7YF0 - chains B and a of the 22 polymer chains in the assembly; structure by electron microscopy, 3.40 A resolution.

Chain B (and a):
Protein: RNA helicase
Organism: Mammalian orthoreovirus 3
Notes: EC 3.6.4.13; chain a of this document is another copy of the same molecule, construct and numbering; everything in this record applies to it too
UniProtKB: C9E874 (C9E874_9REOV); numbering as in UniProt (aligned over 1-1275)
Chain sequence (1275 residues; row label = number of the first residue in the row):
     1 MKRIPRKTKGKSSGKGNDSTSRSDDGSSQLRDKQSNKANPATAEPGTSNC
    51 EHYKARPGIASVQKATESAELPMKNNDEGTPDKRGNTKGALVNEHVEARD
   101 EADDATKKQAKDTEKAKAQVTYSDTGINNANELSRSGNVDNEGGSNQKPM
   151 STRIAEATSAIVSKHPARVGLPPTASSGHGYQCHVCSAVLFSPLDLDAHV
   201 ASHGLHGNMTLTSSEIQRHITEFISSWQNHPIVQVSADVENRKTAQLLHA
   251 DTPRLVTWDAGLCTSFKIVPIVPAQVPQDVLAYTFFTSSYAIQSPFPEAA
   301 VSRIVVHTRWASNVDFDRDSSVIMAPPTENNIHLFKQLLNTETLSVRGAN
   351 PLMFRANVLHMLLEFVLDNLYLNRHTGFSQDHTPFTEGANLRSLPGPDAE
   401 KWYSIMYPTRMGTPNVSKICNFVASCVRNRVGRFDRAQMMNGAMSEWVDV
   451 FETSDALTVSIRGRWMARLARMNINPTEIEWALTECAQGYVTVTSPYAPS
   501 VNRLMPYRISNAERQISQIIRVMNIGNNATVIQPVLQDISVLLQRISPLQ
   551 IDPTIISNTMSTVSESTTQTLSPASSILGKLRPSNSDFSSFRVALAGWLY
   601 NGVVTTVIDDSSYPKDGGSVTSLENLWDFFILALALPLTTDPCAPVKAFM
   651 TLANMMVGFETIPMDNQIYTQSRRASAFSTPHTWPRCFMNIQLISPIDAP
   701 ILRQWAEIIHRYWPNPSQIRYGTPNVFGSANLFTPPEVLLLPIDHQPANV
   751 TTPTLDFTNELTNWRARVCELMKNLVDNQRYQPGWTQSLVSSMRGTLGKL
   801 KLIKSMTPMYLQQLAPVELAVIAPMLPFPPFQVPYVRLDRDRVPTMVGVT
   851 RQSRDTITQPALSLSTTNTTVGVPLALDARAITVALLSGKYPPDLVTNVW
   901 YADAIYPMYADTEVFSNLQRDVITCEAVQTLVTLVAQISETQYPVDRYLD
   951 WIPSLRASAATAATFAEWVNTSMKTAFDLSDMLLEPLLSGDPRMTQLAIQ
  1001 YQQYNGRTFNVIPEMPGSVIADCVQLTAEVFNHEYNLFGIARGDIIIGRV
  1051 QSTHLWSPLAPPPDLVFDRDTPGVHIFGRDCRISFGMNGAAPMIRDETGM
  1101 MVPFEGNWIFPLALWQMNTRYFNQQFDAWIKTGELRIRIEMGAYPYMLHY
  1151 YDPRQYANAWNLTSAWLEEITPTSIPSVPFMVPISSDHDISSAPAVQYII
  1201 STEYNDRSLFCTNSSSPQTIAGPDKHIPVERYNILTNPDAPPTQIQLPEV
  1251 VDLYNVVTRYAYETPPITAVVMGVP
Not modelled in the structure: 1-179, 206-240 (chain a: 1-181, 208-217, 564-570)
Ion coordination: Zn2+: Cys186, His203

Chain B / chain a interface:
Residue-residue contacts (89; chain B residue first):
  Leu281(B) with Phe1085(a), hydrophobic; Met1087(a), hydrophobic
  Thr284(B) with Phe1085(a); Tyr1121(a)
  Phe285(B) with Phe1085(a), hydrophobic
  Tyr290(B) with Tyr1121(a), hydrophobic; Gln1124(a)
  Gln380(B) with Leu955(a); Arg956(a), hydrogen bond (side chain-backbone); Ser958(a), hydrogen bond (side chain-backbone); Thr961(a), hydrogen bond
  His382(B) with Asn350(a); Leu352(a); Met353(a)
  Thr383(B) with Pro1172(a)
  Pro384(B) with Ala1113(a), hydrophobic; Gln1116(a); Pro1172(a)
  Phe385(B) with Arg1079(a); Met1117(a)
  Thr386(B) with Arg1079(a)
  Arg410(B) with Arg1079(a)
  Thr413(B) with Asp1080(a); Cys1081(a); Arg1082(a)
  Pro414(B) with Cys1081(a); Arg1082(a); Ile1083(a), hydrogen bond (backbone-backbone); Asn1118(a); Tyr1121(a), hydrophobic
  Asn415(B) with Arg1082(a); Ile1083(a)
  Val416(B) with Ile1083(a); Ser1084(a)
  Cys420(B) with Arg1082(a)
  Asn421(B) with Arg1082(a)
  Ala424(B) with Asp1080(a); Arg1082(a)
  Arg428(B) with Arg1079(a)
  Arg436(B) with Gln859(a), hydrogen bond (backbone-side chain)
  Ala437(B) with Gln859(a)
  Gln438(B) with Gln859(a); Pro860(a)
  Met439(B) with Pro860(a); Ala861(a); Leu862(a), hydrogen bond (backbone-backbone)
  Met440(B) with Leu862(a); Thr867(a)
  Asn441(B) with Arg851(a), hydrogen bond; Ala861(a), hydrogen bond (side chain-backbone); Leu862(a), hydrogen bond (side chain-backbone); Ser863(a); Leu864(a); Gly990(a)
  Glu480(B) with Tyr669(a); Arg673(a), salt bridge
  Trp481(B) with Tyr669(a), hydrogen bond
  Thr484(B) with Ile668(a)
  Glu485(B) with Ile668(a)
  Gly489(B) with Ser672(a), hydrogen bond (backbone-side chain)
  Thr492(B) with Arg673(a); Arg674(a)
  Thr494(B) with Ala677(a)
  Tyr497(B) with Thr680(a); His682(a); Asn868(a); Thr869(a)
  Ala498(B) with Thr867(a); Asn868(a)
  Pro499(B) with Met846(a); Thr866(a); Thr867(a)
  Asn749(B) with Gly658(a)
  Thr751(B) with Val657(a), hydrogen bond (side chain-backbone); Gly658(a)
  Thr752(B) with Thr621(a); Phe659(a)
  Val896(B) with Ser619(a)
  Asn898(B) with Ser619(a); Val657(a)
  Val899(B) with Asp616(a); Ser619(a)
  Ala902(B) with Asp616(a)
  Asp903(B) with Lys615(a), salt bridge; Asp616(a), hydrogen bond (backbone-side chain)
  Val1274(B) with Arg674(a); Ser676(a)
  Pro1275(B) with Asp610(a); Lys615(a)
Other interface residues (no listed pair), chain B (54 interface residues in all): Asp381, Asn390, Thr409, Met411, Gly442, Val493, Pro496, Val750, Asp894
Other interface residues (no listed pair), chain a (64 interface residues in all): Leu339, Gly618, Thr670, Pro783, Gly784, Ala957, Ser989, Asp991, Arg993, Arg1120, Gln1125, Thr1173

In short:
Chain B and chain a form an interface of 54 and 64 residues respectively, with 13 hydrogen bonds and 2 salt
bridges. Polar pairs include Glu480(B)-Arg673(a), Asp903(B)-Lys615(a) and Gln380(B)-Arg956(a). Cys186(B) and
His203(B) form the Zn2+ site.
Both chains are RNA helicase (Mammalian orthoreovirus 3). Entry 7YF0 (In situ structure of polymerase complex
of mammalian reovirus in the core) was determined by electron microscopy (same publication as 7YED, 7YEV, 7YEZ
and 7YFE).
